PDB entry 8BZB | X-ray diffraction, 1.70 A resolution | chains A and B

[Chain A]
Molecule: 14-3-3 protein sigma
Source organism: Homo sapiens
UniProt: P31947 (1433S_HUMAN); residues 1-231 here = UniProt positions 1-231
Chain sequence (236 residues; each row starts with the number of its first residue; numbers below 1 keep their minus sign (Gly-4 is residue -4)):
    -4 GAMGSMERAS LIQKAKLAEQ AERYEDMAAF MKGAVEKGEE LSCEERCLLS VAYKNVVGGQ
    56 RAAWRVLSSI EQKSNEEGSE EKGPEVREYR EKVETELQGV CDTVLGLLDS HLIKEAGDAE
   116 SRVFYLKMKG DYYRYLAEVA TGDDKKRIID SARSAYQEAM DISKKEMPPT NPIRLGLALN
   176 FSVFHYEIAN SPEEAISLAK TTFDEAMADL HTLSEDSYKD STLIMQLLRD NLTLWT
Glycans and other covalent adducts: compound GEH linked to Cys42
Differences from the reference sequence: expression tag (-4 to 0); conflict Cys42 (Asn in P31947)
Metal / ion sites: Mg2+ site 1 near Glu2 (its only coordinating residue here); Mg2+ site 2 near Ser37 (its only coordinating residue here); Mg2+ site 3: Glu86, Glu89
Small-molecule neighbours:
  - GEH (2-(4-chloranylphenoxy)-2-methyl-N-(2-sulfanylethyl)propanamide): Ser45, Val46, Phe119, Lys122, Pro167, Ile168, Gly171, Leu218, Ile219
  - 4-ethoxy-1-benzothiophene-2-carboximidamide (SDM): Glu14, Cys38, Glu39, Leu43, Val46
What the authors report for this chain:
  - binding site for GEH: Cys42

[Chain B]
Molecule: Estrogen receptor
UniProt: P03372 (ESR1_HUMAN); residues 591-595 here = UniProt positions 591-595
Chain sequence (5 residues; row label = number of the first residue in the row):
   591 FPATV
Modified / non-standard residues: Thr594 (phosphothreonine; TPO)
What the authors report for this chain:
  - binding site for GEH: Val595

[Chain A / chain B interface]
Contacting residue pairs - 19 pairs, chain A then chain B:
  Lys49(A) with Thr594(B), hydrogen bond (side chain-backbone)
  Arg56(A) with Thr594(B)
  Arg60(A) with Phe591(B)
  Lys122(A) with Val595(B), hydrogen bond (side chain-backbone)
  Arg129(A) with Thr594(B)
  Tyr130(A) with Thr594(B)
  Gly171(A) with Val595(B)
  Leu174(A) with Ala593(B); Thr594(B); Val595(B), hydrophobic
  Asn175(A) with Thr594(B); Val595(B), hydrogen bond (side chain-backbone)
  Val178(A) with Pro592(B), hydrophobic; Ala593(B); Thr594(B)
  Leu222(A) with Val595(B), hydrophobic
  Asn226(A) with Pro592(B); Ala593(B), hydrogen bond (side chain-backbone)
  Trp230(A) with Pro592(B), hydrophobic
Interface residues without a listed pair, chain A (17 interface residues in all): Asp126, Glu182, Ile219, Leu229

[Overview]
17 residues of chain A and 5 residues of chain B are in contact; the contacts include 4 hydrogen bonds. Polar
contacts include Lys49(A)-Thr594(B), Lys122(A)-Val595(B) and Asn175(A)-Val595(B). Bound to chain A:
4-ethoxy-1-benzothiophene-2-carboximidamide. Covalently linked compound GEH: at Cys42(A). Glu86(A) and
Glu89(A) coordinate Mg2+ site 3. From the paper: a binding site for GEH at Cys42(A) and Val595(B).
Chain A is 14-3-3 protein sigma (Homo sapiens) and chain B is Estrogen receptor; the structure, co-soak
stabilizers for ERa - 14-3-3 interaction (884_AZ275), was determined by X-ray diffraction (same publication as
8BWJ, 8BWX, 8BWZ, 8BX0, 8BX3, 8BX4 and 24 further entries).
